3BCQ - chains B and C of the 4 polymer chains in the assembly; structure by X-ray diffraction, 2.40 A resolution.

# Chain B
Molecule: Beta-chain hemoglobin
From: Brycon cephalus
Amino-acid sequence (146 residues; row label = number of the first residue in the row):
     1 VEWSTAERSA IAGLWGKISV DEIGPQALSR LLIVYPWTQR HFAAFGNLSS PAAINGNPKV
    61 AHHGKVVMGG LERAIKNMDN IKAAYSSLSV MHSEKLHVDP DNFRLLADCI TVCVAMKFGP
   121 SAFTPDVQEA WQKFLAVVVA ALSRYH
Metal / ion sites: heme Fe: H92 (together with oxygen molecule)
Small-molecule neighbours: heme / oxygen molecule: L31, T38, H41, F42, F45, K59, H63, V66, V67, G70, L71, Y85, L88, M91, H92, L96, V98, N102, F103, L106, V138, L142

# Chain C
Molecule: Alpha-chain hemoglobin
From: Brycon cephalus
UniProtKB: A1YZP4 (A1YZP4_9TELE); residues 1-142 here correspond to UniProt positions 2-143 (UniProt number = residue number + 1)
Amino-acid sequence (142 residues; each row starts with the number of its first residue):
     1 SLSDKDKDSI KAFWAKISPK AEDIGADALA RMLTVYPQTK TYFSHWKDLS PGSAPVKKHG
    61 KTVMGSVAEA VSKIDDLTNG LLTLSELHAF QLRVDPANFK ILSHNLLVVL AQQFPNDFTP
   121 EVHVSMDKFL SLLSWSLSEK YR
Metal / ion sites: heme Fe: H88 (together with oxygen molecule)
Small-molecule neighbours: heme / oxygen molecule: M32, T39, Y42, F43, H45, W46, H59, T62, V63, S66, V67, L84, L87, H88, L92, V94, N98, F99, L102, L133, L137

# Interface between chain B and chain C
Pairs across the interface (18):
  V34(B) - R142(C)  hydrogen bond (backbone-side chain)
  Y35(B) - R142(C)
  P36(B) - R93(C)  hydrogen bond (backbone-side chain)
  P36(B) - Y141(C)
  P36(B) - R142(C)
  W37(B) - R93(C)
  W37(B) - D95(C)
  W37(B) - P96(C)
  W37(B) - Y141(C)  hydrophobic
  Q39(B) - R93(C)  hydrogen bond
  R40(B) - T41(C)  hydrogen bond
  R40(B) - Y42(C)
  R40(B) - L92(C)
  R40(B) - R93(C)
  H97(B) - Q38(C)
  D99(B) - Q38(C)
  D99(B) - A97(C)
  N102(B) - D95(C)  hydrogen bond
Interface residues without a listed pair, chain B (10 interface residues in all): H41
Interface residues without a listed pair, chain C (12 interface residues in all): P37, V94

# In short
The interface between chain B and chain C involves 10 residues on one side and 12 on the other; the contacts
include 5 hydrogen bonds. Among the polar pairs are V34(B)-R142(C), P36(B)-R93(C) and Q39(B)-R93(C). Chain B
binds heme / oxygen molecule.
Chain B is Beta-chain hemoglobin and chain C is Alpha-chain hemoglobin, both from Brycon cephalus; the
structure, Crystal structure of oxy-hemoglobin from Brycon cephalus, was determined by X-ray diffraction.
